Entry 6UXG (X-ray diffraction, 2.15 A resolution); this record covers chains A and C of the 3 polymer chains in the assembly.

== Chain A (and C) ==
Protein: Vibrio metoecus sp. RC341 NucC
From: Vibrio metoecus
Notes: chain C of this document is another copy of the same molecule, construct and numbering; everything in this record applies to it too
Chain sequence (245 residues; each row starts with the number of its first residue):
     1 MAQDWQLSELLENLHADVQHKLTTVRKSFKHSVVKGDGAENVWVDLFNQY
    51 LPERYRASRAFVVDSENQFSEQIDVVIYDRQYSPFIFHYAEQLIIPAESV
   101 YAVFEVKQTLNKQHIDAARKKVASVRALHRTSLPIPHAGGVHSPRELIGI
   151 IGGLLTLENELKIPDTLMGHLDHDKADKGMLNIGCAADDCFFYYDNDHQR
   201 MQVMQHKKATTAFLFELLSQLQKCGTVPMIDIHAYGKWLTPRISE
Not modelled in the structure: 1-2, 31-38, 137-140, 245

== How chain A and chain C interact ==
Pairs across the interface (42; chain A residue first):
  Asp4(A) - Tyr89(C)
  Trp5(A) - Phe61(C)  hydrophobic
  Trp5(A) - Phe69(C)
  Trp5(A) - Tyr89(C)
  Trp5(A) - Ile94(C)  hydrophobic
  Gln6(A) - Asn67(C)  hydrogen bond
  Leu7(A) - Asp64(C)
  Leu7(A) - Ser65(C)
  Leu7(A) - Asn67(C)  hydrogen bond (backbone-side chain)
  Leu7(A) - Trp238(C)
  Ser8(A) - Trp238(C)  hydrogen bond (side chain-backbone)
  Leu10(A) - Phe69(C)  hydrophobic
  Leu10(A) - Phe87(C)
  Leu11(A) - Phe87(C)  hydrophobic
  Leu11(A) - Tyr235(C)
  Leu11(A) - Trp238(C)  hydrophobic
  Asn13(A) - His88(C)
  Leu14(A) - Phe85(C)  hydrophobic
  Leu14(A) - Ile86(C)
  Tyr50(A) - Pro84(C)
  Pro52(A) - Ser83(C)
  Glu53(A) - Arg80(C)  salt bridge
  Glu53(A) - Gln81(C)  hydrogen bond
  Arg54(A) - Tyr82(C)
  Gln81(A) - Gln81(C)  hydrogen bond
  Met204(A) - Thr240(C)
  Met204(A) - Pro241(C)
  His206(A) - Leu239(C)  hydrogen bond (side chain-backbone)
  His206(A) - Thr240(C)
  Thr211(A) - Leu239(C)
  Ala212(A) - Thr240(C)
  Phe215(A) - Phe85(C)  hydrophobic
  Phe215(A) - Ile232(C)
  Phe215(A) - Tyr235(C)  hydrophobic
  Phe215(A) - Gly236(C)
  Glu216(A) - His233(C)  salt bridge
  Leu218(A) - Ile232(C)  hydrophobic
  Ser219(A) - His233(C)
  Gln222(A) - Met229(C)
  Gln222(A) - Ile230(C)
  Gln222(A) - Ile232(C)
  Lys223(A) - His233(C)
Also at the interface, not in a pair above, chain A (26 interface residues in all): Glu12, Tyr82
Also at the interface, not in a pair above, chain C (30 interface residues in all): Val63, Gln92, Leu133, Pro136

== Overview ==
Chain A and chain C form an interface of 26 and 30 residues respectively; the contacts include 6 hydrogen
bonds and 2 salt bridges. Among the polar pairs are Glu53(A)-Arg80(C), Glu216(A)-His233(C) and
Gln6(A)-Asn67(C).
Both chains are Vibrio metoecus sp. RC341 NucC (Vibrio metoecus). Entry 6UXG (Structure of V. metoecus NucC,
trimer form) was determined by X-ray diffraction together with 6P7O, 6P7P, 6P7Q and 6Q1H from the same study.
